PDB entry 4E8Y | X-ray diffraction, 2.60 A resolution | chain A

== Chain A ==
Molecule: D-beta-D-heptose 7-phosphate kinase
Source organism: Burkholderia cenocepacia
UniProt: B4EB35 (B4EB35_BURCJ); numbering as in UniProt (aligned over 1-316)
Sequence (352 residues; each row starts with the number of its first residue; numbers below 1 keep their minus sign (Met-35 is residue -35)):
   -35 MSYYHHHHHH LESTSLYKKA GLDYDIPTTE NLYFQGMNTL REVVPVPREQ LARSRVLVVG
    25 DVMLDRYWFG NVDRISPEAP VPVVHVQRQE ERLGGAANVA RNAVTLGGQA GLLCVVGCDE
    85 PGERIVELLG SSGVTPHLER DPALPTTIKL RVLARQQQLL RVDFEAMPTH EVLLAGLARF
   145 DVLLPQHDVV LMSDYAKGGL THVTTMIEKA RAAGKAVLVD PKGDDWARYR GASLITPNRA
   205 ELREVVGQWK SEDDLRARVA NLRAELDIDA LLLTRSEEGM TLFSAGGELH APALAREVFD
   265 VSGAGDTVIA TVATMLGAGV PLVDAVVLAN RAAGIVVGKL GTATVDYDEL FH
Unresolved in the structure: -35 to 6, 315-316
Differences from the reference sequence: expression tag (-35 to 0)
Bound ions: K+: Asp264, Ser266, Val300, Lys303, Gly305
Residues lining bound ligands:
  - IHA ({[2-({[5-(2,6-dimethoxyphenyl)-1,2,4-triazin-3-yl]amino}methyl)-1,3-benzothiazol-5-yl]oxy}acetic acid): Asn202, Thr238, Arg239, Ser240, Glu241, Gly243, Met244, Ala257, Leu258, Ala259, Arg260, Val262, Val265, Ala268, Gly269, Val272, Asn294, Ala297, Gly298, Val301
  - 7-O-phosphono-D-glycero-manno-heptose (M7B; 7-O-phosphono-D-glycero-beta-D-manno-heptopyranose): Met27, Asp29, Arg38, Pro41, Gly58, Gly59, Lys113, Arg115, Arg125, Asp127, Glu129, Tyr159, Lys161, Lys186, Gly267, Asp270, Thr306
Reported in the primary citation:
  - binding site for IHA: Asn202, Thr238, Ser240, Glu241, Gly243, Met244, Ala257, Ala259, Val262, Val265, Ala268, Gly269, Val272, Asn294, Ala297, Gly298, Val301
  - binding site for 7-O-phosphono-D-glycero-manno-heptose: Asp270
  - mutagenesis - Y159F, D184A, K186A, N202A, E205A: unchanged catalytic activity
  - mutagenesis - D270A: abolished catalytic activity
  - mutagenesis - E42A: decreased catalytic activity

== In short ==
Ligands of chain A: compound IHA and 7-O-phosphono-D-glycero-manno-heptose. Asp264, Ser266, Val300, Lys303 and
Gly305 coordinate K+. The paper reports a binding site for IHA at Asn202, Thr238 and Ser240 among others;
D270A abolishes catalytic activity; 7 substitutions were tested in all.
Chain A is D-beta-D-heptose 7-phosphate kinase (Burkholderia cenocepacia); the structure, Crystal Structure of
Burkholderia cenocepacia HldA in Complex with an ATP-competitive Inhibitor, was determined by X-ray
diffraction, deposited together with 4E84 and 4E8W.
